Entry 3CKT (X-ray diffraction, 1.65 A resolution); this record covers chains A and B.

# Chain A (and B)
Name: Protease
Organism: Human immunodeficiency virus 1
Notes: EC 3.4.23.16; chain B of this document is another copy of the same molecule, construct and numbering; everything in this record applies to it too
UniProtKB: P03367 (POL_HV1BR); residues 1-99 here correspond to UniProt positions 501-599 (UniProt number = residue number + 500)
Amino-acid sequence (99 residues; each row starts with the number of its first residue):
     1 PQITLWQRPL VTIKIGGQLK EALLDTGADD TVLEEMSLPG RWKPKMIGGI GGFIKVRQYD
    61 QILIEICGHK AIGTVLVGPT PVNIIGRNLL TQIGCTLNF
Residues lining bound ligands: YDP ((3S,4S),-3,4-Bis-[(4-carbamoyl-benzensulfonyl)-(3-methyl-but-2-enyl)-amino]-pyrrolidine): Leu23, Asp25, Gly27, Ala28, Asp29, Asp30, Val32, Ile47, Gly48, Gly49, Ile50, Val82, Ile84
UniProt features mapped onto this chain:
  - region (Dimerization of protease): Pro1 to Leu5, Gly49 to Lys55, Asn88 to Phe99
  - active site: Asp25 (For protease activity)
  - site: Phe99 (Cleavage)

# Interface between chain A and chain B
Pairs across the interface (89):
  Pro1(A) - Leu97(B)
  Pro1(A) - Asn98(B)
  Pro1(A) - Phe99(B)  hydrogen bond (backbone-backbone)
  Gln2(A) - Thr96(B)  hydrogen bond
  Gln2(A) - Leu97(B)
  Gln2(A) - Asn98(B)
  Ile3(A) - Thr96(B)
  Ile3(A) - Leu97(B)  hydrogen bond (backbone-backbone)
  Leu5(A) - Thr26(B)
  Leu5(A) - Arg87(B)  hydrogen bond (backbone-side chain)
  Leu5(A) - Thr91(B)
  Leu5(A) - Cys95(B)
  Trp6(A) - Arg87(B)  hydrogen bond (backbone-side chain)
  Trp6(A) - Thr91(B)
  Gln7(A) - Arg87(B)
  Arg8(A) - Asp29(B)  salt bridge
  Arg8(A) - Arg87(B)
  Pro9(A) - Thr26(B)
  Pro9(A) - Arg87(B)
  Leu23(A) - Gly27(B)
  Leu24(A) - Thr26(B)  hydrogen bond (backbone-side chain)
  Leu24(A) - Leu97(B)  hydrophobic
  Leu24(A) - Phe99(B)  hydrophobic
  Asp25(A) - Asp25(B)
  Asp25(A) - Thr26(B)
  Asp25(A) - Gly27(B)  hydrogen bond (side chain-backbone)
  Thr26(A) - Leu5(B)
  Thr26(A) - Pro9(B)
  Thr26(A) - Leu24(B)  hydrogen bond (side chain-backbone)
  Thr26(A) - Asp25(B)
  Thr26(A) - Thr26(B)  hydrogen bond (backbone-side chain)
  Thr26(A) - Leu97(B)
  Gly27(A) - Leu23(B)
  Gly27(A) - Asp25(B)  hydrogen bond (backbone-side chain)
  Asp29(A) - Arg8(B)  salt bridge
  Ile50(A) - Ile47(B)
  Ile50(A) - Gly48(B)
  Ile50(A) - Gly49(B)
  Ile50(A) - Ile54(B)  hydrophobic
  Ile50(A) - Pro81(B)
  Gly51(A) - Gly52(B)
  Gly51(A) - Ile54(B)
  Ile54(A) - Ile50(B)  hydrophobic
  Ile66(A) - Phe99(B)
  Cys67(A) - Phe99(B)  hydrophobic
  His69(A) - Phe99(B)
  Thr80(A) - Ile50(B)
  Arg87(A) - Leu5(B)  hydrogen bond (side chain-backbone)
  Arg87(A) - Trp6(B)  hydrogen bond (side chain-backbone)
  Arg87(A) - Gln7(B)
  Arg87(A) - Arg8(B)
  Arg87(A) - Pro9(B)
  Leu90(A) - Leu5(B)  hydrophobic
  Thr91(A) - Leu5(B)
  Thr91(A) - Trp6(B)
  Ile93(A) - Phe99(B)
  Gly94(A) - Asn98(B)
  Gly94(A) - Phe99(B)
  Cys95(A) - Leu5(B)
  Cys95(A) - Leu97(B)  hydrophobic
  Cys95(A) - Asn98(B)
  Cys95(A) - Phe99(B)  hydrophobic
  Thr96(A) - Gln2(B)
  Thr96(A) - Ile3(B)
  Thr96(A) - Thr4(B)
  Thr96(A) - Thr96(B)
  Thr96(A) - Leu97(B)
  Thr96(A) - Asn98(B)  hydrogen bond (backbone-backbone)
  Leu97(A) - Pro1(B)
  Leu97(A) - Gln2(B)
  Leu97(A) - Ile3(B)  hydrogen bond (backbone-backbone)
  Leu97(A) - Leu24(B)  hydrophobic
  Leu97(A) - Thr26(B)
  Leu97(A) - Cys95(B)  hydrophobic
  Leu97(A) - Thr96(B)
  Leu97(A) - Leu97(B)  hydrophobic
  Asn98(A) - Pro1(B)
  Asn98(A) - Gln2(B)
  Asn98(A) - Gly94(B)
  Asn98(A) - Cys95(B)
  Asn98(A) - Thr96(B)  hydrogen bond (backbone-backbone)
  Asn98(A) - Asn98(B)
  Phe99(A) - Pro1(B)  hydrogen bond (backbone-backbone)
  Phe99(A) - Ile3(B)  hydrophobic
  Phe99(A) - Cys67(B)  hydrophobic
  Phe99(A) - His69(B)
  Phe99(A) - Ile93(B)
  Phe99(A) - Gly94(B)
  Phe99(A) - Cys95(B)  hydrophobic
Other interface residues (no listed pair), chain A (32 interface residues in all): Gly49
Other interface residues (no listed pair), chain B (37 interface residues in all): Gly51, Ile66, Thr80, Leu90

# Summary
Chain A and chain B form an interface of 32 and 37 residues respectively; the contacts include 16 hydrogen
bonds and 2 salt bridges. Polar contacts include Arg8(A)-Asp29(B), Gln2(A)-Thr96(B) and Leu5(A)-Arg87(B).
Bound to chain A: compound YDP. UniProt lists active-site residue Asp25(A) on chain A.
Chain A and chain B are both Protease (Human immunodeficiency virus 1); the structure, HIV-1 protease in
complex with a dimethylallyl decorated pyrrolidine based inhibitor (orthorombic space group), was determined
by X-ray diffraction together with 2ZGA from the same study.
